Entry 9UHT (electron microscopy, 2.89 A resolution); this record covers chains A and C of the 10 polymer chains in the assembly.

== Chain A ==
Name: RNA-directed RNA polymerase nsp12
From: Severe acute respiratory syndrome coronavirus 2
Notes: EC 2.7.7.48, 2.7.7.50
Reference sequence: P0DTD1 (R1AB_SARS2); residues 1-932 here correspond to UniProt positions 4393-5324 (UniProt number = residue number + 4392)
Amino-acid sequence (932 residues; numbered 1 to 932; the number before each row is that of its first residue):
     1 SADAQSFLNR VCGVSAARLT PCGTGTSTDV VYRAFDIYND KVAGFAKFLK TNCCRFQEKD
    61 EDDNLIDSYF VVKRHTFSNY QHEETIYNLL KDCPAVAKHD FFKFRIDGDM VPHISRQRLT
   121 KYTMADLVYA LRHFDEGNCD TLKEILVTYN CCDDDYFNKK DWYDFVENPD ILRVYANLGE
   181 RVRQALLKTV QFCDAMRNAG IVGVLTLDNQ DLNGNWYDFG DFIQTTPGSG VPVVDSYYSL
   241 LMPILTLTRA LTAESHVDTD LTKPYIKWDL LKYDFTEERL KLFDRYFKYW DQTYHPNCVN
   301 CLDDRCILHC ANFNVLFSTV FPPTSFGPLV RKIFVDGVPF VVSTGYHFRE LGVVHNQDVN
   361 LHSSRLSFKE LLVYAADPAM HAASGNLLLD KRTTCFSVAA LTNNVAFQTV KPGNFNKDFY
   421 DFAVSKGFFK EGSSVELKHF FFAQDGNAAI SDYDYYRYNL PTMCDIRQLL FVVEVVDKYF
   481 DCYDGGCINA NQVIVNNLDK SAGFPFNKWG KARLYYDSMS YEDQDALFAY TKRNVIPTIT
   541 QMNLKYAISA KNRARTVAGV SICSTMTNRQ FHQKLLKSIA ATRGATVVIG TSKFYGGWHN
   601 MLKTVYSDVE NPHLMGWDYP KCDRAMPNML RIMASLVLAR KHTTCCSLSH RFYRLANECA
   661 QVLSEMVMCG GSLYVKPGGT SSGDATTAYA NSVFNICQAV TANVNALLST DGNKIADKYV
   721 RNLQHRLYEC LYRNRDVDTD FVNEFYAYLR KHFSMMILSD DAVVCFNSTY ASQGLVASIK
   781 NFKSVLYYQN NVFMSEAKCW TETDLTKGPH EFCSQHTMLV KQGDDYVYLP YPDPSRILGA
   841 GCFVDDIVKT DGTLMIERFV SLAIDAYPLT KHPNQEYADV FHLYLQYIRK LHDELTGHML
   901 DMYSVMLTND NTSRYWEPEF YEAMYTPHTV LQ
Disordered / not traced: 932
Bound ions: Zn2+ site 1: His295, Cys301, Cys306, Cys310; Zn2+ site 2: Cys487, His642, Cys645, Cys646
Residues lining bound ligands: GMP-PNP (GNP; phosphoaminophosphonic acid-guanylate ester): Val31, Arg33, Phe35, Lys50, Cys53, Arg55, Tyr69, Val71, Lys73, Arg116, Leu119, Thr120, Lys121, Thr123, Asp126, Asp208, Asn209, Asp211, Tyr217, Asp218, Gly220, Asp221
Curated features (UniProtKB/Swiss-Prot):
  - region: Lys545 to Arg555 (Interaction with RMP Remdesivir), Thr582 to Pro620 (RdRp Palm N-ter)
  - active site: Ser759, Asp760, Asp761
  - binding site (Mn(2+)): Asn209, Asp218
  - binding site (Zn(2+)): His295, Cys301, Cys306, Cys310, Cys487, His642, Cys645, Cys646
  - site: Gln932 (Cleavage)

== Chain C ==
Name: Non-structural protein 7
From: Severe acute respiratory syndrome coronavirus 2
Reference sequence: P0DTD1 (R1AB_SARS2); residues 1-78 here correspond to UniProt positions 3860-3937 (UniProt number = residue number + 3859)
Amino-acid sequence (78 residues; each row starts with the number of its first residue):
     1 SKMSDVKCTS VVLLSVLQQL RVESSSKLWA QCVQLHNDIL LAKDTTEAFE KMVSLLSVLL
    61 SMQGAVDINK LCEEMLDN

== Chain A / chain C interface ==
Contacting residue pairs - 18 pairs, chain A then chain C:
  Thr409(A) - Glu23(C)  hydrogen bond
  Thr409(A) - Trp29(C)
  Lys411(A) - Gln18(C)
  Pro412(A) - Leu14(C)  hydrophobic
  Gly413(A) - Val11(C)
  Phe415(A) - Cys8(C)  hydrophobic
  Phe415(A) - Val12(C)  hydrophobic
  Tyr420(A) - Ser4(C)  hydrogen bond
  Tyr420(A) - Asp5(C)  hydrogen bond
  Phe429(A) - Ser1(C)  hydrogen bond (backbone-side chain)
  Glu431(A) - Ser1(C)
  Phe440(A) - Lys7(C)
  Phe440(A) - Leu40(C)
  Phe441(A) - His36(C)
  Phe442(A) - Asn37(C)
  Ala443(A) - Val33(C)
  Ala443(A) - Asn37(C)  hydrogen bond (backbone-side chain)
  Gln444(A) - Trp29(C)
Interface residues without a listed pair, chain A (19 interface residues in all): Val410, Lys430, Leu437, Asp445, Asn552, Phe843
Interface residues without a listed pair, chain C (18 interface residues in all): Ser15, Ala30, Leu41

== Overview ==
The interface between chain A and chain C involves 19 residues on one side and 18 on the other, with 5
hydrogen bonds. Among the polar pairs are Thr409(A)-Glu23(C), Tyr420(A)-Ser4(C) and Tyr420(A)-Asp5(C). Ligands
of chain A: GMP-PNP.
Chain A is RNA-directed RNA polymerase nsp12 and chain C is Non-structural protein 7, both from Severe acute
respiratory syndrome coronavirus 2; the structure, SARS-CoV-2 E-RTC in complex with RNA-nsp9 and GMPPNP, was
determined by electron microscopy.
